8VNM - chains A and B of the 4 polymer chains in the assembly; structure by X-ray diffraction, 1.59 A resolution.

Chain A:
Protein: Intron-encoded endonuclease I-PpoI
From: Physarum polycephalum
Notes: EC 3.1.-.-
UniProt: Q94702 (PPO1_PHYPO); numbering as in UniProt (aligned over 2-163)
Sequence (162 residues; numbered 2 to 163; the number before each row is that of its first residue):
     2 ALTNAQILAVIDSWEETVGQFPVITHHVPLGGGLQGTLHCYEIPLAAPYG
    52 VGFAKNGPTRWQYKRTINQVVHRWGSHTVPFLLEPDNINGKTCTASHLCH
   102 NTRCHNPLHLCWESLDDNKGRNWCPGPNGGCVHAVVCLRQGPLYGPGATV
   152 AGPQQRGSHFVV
Ion coordination: Zn2+ site 1: Cys-41, Cys-100, Cys-105, His-110; Mn2+: Asn-119 (shared with 2 residues of chain D); Na+: Asn-119 (shared with 2 residues of chain D); Zn2+ site 2: Cys-125, Cys-132, His-134, Cys-138
From the paper describing this entry:
  - catalytic residues: His-98
  - mutagenesis - H78A/H98A, H98A: decreased catalytic activity
  - mutagenesis - H78A: unchanged catalytic activity

Chain B:
Protein: Intron-encoded endonuclease I-PpoI
From: Physarum polycephalum
Notes: EC 3.1.-.-
UniProt: Q94702 (PPO1_PHYPO); residues 202-363 here correspond to UniProt positions 2-163 (UniProt number = residue number - 200)
Sequence (162 residues; each row starts with the number of its first residue):
   202 ALTNAQILAVIDSWEETVGQFPVITHHVPLGGGLQGTLHCYEIPLAAPYG
   252 VGFAKNGPTRWQYKRTINQVVHRWGSHTVPFLLEPDNINGKTCTASHLCH
   302 NTRCHNPLHLCWESLDDNKGRNWCPGPNGGCVHAVVCLRQGPLYGPGATV
   352 AGPQQRGSHFVV
Ion coordination: Zn2+ site 1: Cys-241, Cys-300, Cys-305, His-310; Mn2+: Asn-319 (shared with 2 residues of chain C); Na+: Asn-319 (shared with 2 residues of chain C); Zn2+ site 2: Cys-325, Cys-332, His-334, Cys-338

How chain A and chain B interact:
Contacting residue pairs - 122 pairs, chain A then chain B:
  Leu-9(A) with Arg-357(B)
  Ile-12(A) with Arg-357(B)
  Asp-13(A) with Arg-357(B), salt bridge
  Glu-16(A) with Gln-356(B); Arg-357(B), hydrogen bond (side chain-backbone); Gly-358(B), hydrogen bond (side chain-backbone); Phe-361(B)
  Val-19(A) with Phe-361(B), hydrophobic
  Gly-20(A) with Phe-361(B)
  Leu-39(A) with Val-363(B)
  His-40(A) with Val-362(B); Val-363(B), hydrogen bond (side chain-backbone)
  Tyr-42(A) with His-360(B), hydrogen bond (side chain-backbone); Phe-361(B), hydrophobic; Val-362(B)
  Phe-82(A) with Ala-352(B), hydrophobic; Gly-353(B)
  Glu-85(A) with Ala-352(B); Gln-355(B)
  Pro-86(A) with Val-351(B)
  Ile-89(A) with Ala-349(B); Val-351(B), hydrophobic
  Asn-90(A) with Ala-349(B)
  Cys-94(A) with Val-351(B), hydrophobic
  Leu-99(A) with Pro-354(B), hydrophobic
  Asn-107(A) with Phe-361(B); Val-362(B), hydrogen bond (side chain-backbone)
  Pro-108(A) with Pro-354(B); Gln-355(B), hydrogen bond (backbone-backbone); Phe-361(B), hydrophobic
  Leu-109(A) with Pro-354(B); Gln-355(B); Gln-356(B); Phe-361(B); Val-362(B); Val-363(B)
  His-110(A) with Val-363(B), hydrogen bond (side chain-backbone)
  Leu-111(A) with Gly-353(B); Pro-354(B)
  Cys-112(A) with Thr-350(B); Ala-352(B)
  Trp-113(A) with Thr-350(B); Val-351(B), hydrogen bond (backbone-backbone); Ala-352(B), hydrogen bond (backbone-backbone)
  Glu-114(A) with Thr-350(B), hydrogen bond
  Asp-117(A) with Trp-324(B), hydrogen bond (backbone-side chain); Leu-344(B)
  Asp-118(A) with Gly-348(B); Ala-349(B), hydrogen bond (side chain-backbone); Thr-350(B)
  Lys-120(A) with Trp-324(B)
  Gly-121(A) with Trp-324(B)
  Arg-122(A) with Thr-350(B), hydrogen bond
  Trp-124(A) with Asp-317(B), hydrogen bond (side chain-backbone); Lys-320(B); Gly-321(B); Trp-324(B), hydrophobic
  Val-133(A) with Tyr-345(B); Gly-346(B); Pro-347(B)
  His-134(A) with Pro-347(B)
  Ala-135(A) with Pro-347(B), hydrogen bond (backbone-backbone)
  Val-136(A) with Thr-350(B); Pro-354(B)
  Leu-144(A) with Asp-317(B)
  Tyr-145(A) with Val-333(B)
  Gly-146(A) with Val-333(B)
  Pro-147(A) with Val-333(B); His-334(B); Ala-335(B), hydrogen bond (backbone-backbone)
  Gly-148(A) with Asp-318(B)
  Ala-149(A) with Ile-289(B); Asp-318(B), hydrogen bond (backbone-side chain)
  Thr-150(A) with Cys-312(B); Trp-313(B); Glu-314(B), hydrogen bond; Asp-318(B); Arg-322(B), hydrogen bond; Val-336(B)
  Val-151(A) with Glu-285(B); Pro-286(B), hydrophobic; Ile-289(B), hydrophobic; Cys-294(B), hydrophobic; Trp-313(B), hydrogen bond (backbone-backbone)
  Ala-152(A) with Phe-282(B), hydrophobic; Glu-285(B); Cys-312(B); Trp-313(B), hydrogen bond (backbone-backbone)
  Gly-153(A) with Phe-282(B); Leu-311(B)
  Pro-154(A) with Leu-299(B), hydrophobic; Pro-308(B); Leu-309(B); Leu-311(B); Val-336(B)
  Gln-155(A) with Pro-308(B), hydrogen bond (backbone-backbone); Leu-309(B)
  Gln-156(A) with Glu-216(B); Leu-309(B)
  Arg-157(A) with Leu-209(B); Ile-212(B); Asp-213(B), salt bridge; Glu-216(B), hydrogen bond (backbone-side chain)
  Gly-158(A) with Glu-216(B), hydrogen bond (backbone-side chain)
  His-160(A) with Glu-216(B); Glu-217(B); Tyr-242(B), hydrogen bond (backbone-side chain)
  Phe-161(A) with Glu-216(B); Val-219(B), hydrophobic; Gly-220(B); Tyr-242(B); Asn-307(B); Pro-308(B); Leu-309(B)
  Val-162(A) with His-240(B); Tyr-242(B), hydrogen bond (backbone-side chain); Asn-307(B), hydrogen bond (backbone-side chain); Leu-309(B)
  Val-163(A) with Leu-239(B); His-240(B), hydrogen bond (backbone-side chain); Leu-309(B); His-310(B), hydrogen bond (backbone-side chain)
Interface residues without a listed pair, chain A (57 interface residues in all): Glu-17, Thr-38, Asn-88, Leu-139
Interface residues without a listed pair, chain B (56 interface residues in all): Pro-281, Asn-290, Leu-339

Overview:
The interface between chain A and chain B involves 57 residues on one side and 56 on the other; the contacts
include 29 hydrogen bonds and 2 salt bridges. Polar pairs include Asp-13(A)/Arg-357(B), Arg-157(A)/Asp-213(B)
and Glu-16(A)/Arg-357(B). The paper reports the catalytic residue His-98(A); H78A/H98A and H98A of chain A
reduce catalytic activity.
Both chains are Intron-encoded endonuclease I-PpoI (Physarum polycephalum). Entry 8VNM (Homing endonuclease
I-PpoI-DNA complex:reaction at pH6.0 (K+ MES) with 500 uM Mn2+ for 320s) was determined by X-ray diffraction,
deposited together with 8VMO, 8VMP, 8VMQ, 8VMR, 8VMS, 8VMT and 35 further entries.
